Entry 1N0X (X-ray diffraction, 1.80 A resolution); this record covers chains K and R of the 6 polymer chains in the assembly.

# Chain K
Name: Immunoglobulin heavy chain
Source organism: Homo sapiens
UniProtKB: P0DOX5 (IGG1_HUMAN); the construct has insertions or renumbered stretches relative to UniProt, so the offset changes along the chain: 111-127 = UniProt 117-133; 130-154 = UniProt 134-158; 162-169 = UniProt 161-168; 171-180 = UniProt 169-178; 3 more segments
Chain sequence (230 residues; numbered 1 to 230 plus 14 insertion-coded residues; 14 numbers in that range are skipped by the numbering (no residue carries them; nothing is unmodelled there); the number before each row is that of its first residue; a row labelled like 82A-82C holds insertion residues (82A, then the next letters in order)):
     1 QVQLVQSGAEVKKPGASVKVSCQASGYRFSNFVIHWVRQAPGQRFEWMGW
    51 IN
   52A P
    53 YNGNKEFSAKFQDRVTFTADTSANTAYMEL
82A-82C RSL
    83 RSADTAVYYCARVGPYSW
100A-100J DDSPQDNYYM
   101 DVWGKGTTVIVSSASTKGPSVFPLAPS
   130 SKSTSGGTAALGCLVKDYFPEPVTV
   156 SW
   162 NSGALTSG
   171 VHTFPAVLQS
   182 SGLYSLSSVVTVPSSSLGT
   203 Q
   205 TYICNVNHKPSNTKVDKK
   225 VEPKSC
Not modelled in the structure: 130-135
Disulfide bonds: Cys22-Cys92, Cys142-Cys208

# Chain R
Name: B2.1 peptide
Chain sequence (21 residues; numbered 1 to 21; the number before each row is that of its first residue):
     1 HERSYMFSDLENRCIAAEAKK
Not modelled in the structure: 21
Modified residues: Ala19 (ornithine; ORN)
Ion coordination: K+: His1 (shared with 1 residue of chain P)

# How chain K and chain R interact
Pairs across the interface - 9 pairs, chain K then chain R:
  Trp50(K) - Ala19(R)
  Asn56(K) - Ala19(R)
  Asn56(K) - Lys20(R)
  Lys57(K) - Ala19(R)
  Glu58(K) - Glu18(R)
  Pro100D(K) - Ser4(R)
  Pro100D(K) - Tyr5(R)
  Pro100D(K) - Met6(R)
  Gln100E(K) - Met6(R)
Other interface residues (no listed pair), chain R (7 interface residues in all): Ala17

# Overview
Chain K and chain R form an interface of 6 and 7 residues respectively.
Here chain K is Immunoglobulin heavy chain (Homo sapiens) and chain R is B2.1 peptide. Entry 1N0X (Crystal
Structure of a Broadly Neutralizing Anti-HIV-1 Antibody in Complex with a Peptide Mimotope) was determined by
X-ray diffraction.
